Entry 1E0K (X-ray diffraction, 3.30 A resolution); this record covers chains B and C of the 3 polymer chains in the assembly.

[Chain B (and C)]
Protein: DNA helicase
Organism: Phage T7
Notes: fragment: domain 4d; chain C of this document is another copy of the same molecule, construct and numbering; everything in this record applies to it too
UniProt: P03692 (PRIM_BPT7); residue numbers follow UniProt; this construct covers 261-549
Amino-acid sequence (289 residues; numbered 261 to 549; the number before each row is that of its first residue):
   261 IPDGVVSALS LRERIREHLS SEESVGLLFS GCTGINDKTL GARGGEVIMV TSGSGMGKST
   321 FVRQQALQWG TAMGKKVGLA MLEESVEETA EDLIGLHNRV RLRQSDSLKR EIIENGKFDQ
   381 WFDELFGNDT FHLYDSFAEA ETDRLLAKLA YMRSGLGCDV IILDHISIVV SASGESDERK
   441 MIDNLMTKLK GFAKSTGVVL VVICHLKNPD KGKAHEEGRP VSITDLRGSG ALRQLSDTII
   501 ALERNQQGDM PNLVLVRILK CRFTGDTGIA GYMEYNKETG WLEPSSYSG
Unresolved in the structure: 261
UniProt features mapped onto this chain:
  - binding site (ATP): Ser312 to Ser319
  - site (dTTP/dATP binding): Arg361, His465, Arg504, Arg522, Tyr535
From the paper describing this entry:
  - catalytic residues: Lys318 (proposed by the authors, not directly observed)

[How chain B and chain C interact]
Contacting residue pairs (61; chain B residue first):
  Ser314(B) - Lys520(C)
  Glu343(B) - Arg522(C)  salt bridge
  Val346(B) - Leu271(C)  hydrophobic
  Glu347(B) - Arg274(C)  salt bridge
  Glu347(B) - His278(C)
  Ala350(B) - Ile275(C)  hydrophobic
  Glu351(B) - His278(C)  salt bridge
  Glu351(B) - Leu279(C)
  Arg361(B) - Thr524(C)  hydrogen bond (side chain-backbone)
  Arg363(B) - Ser284(C)  hydrogen bond (backbone-side chain)
  Arg363(B) - Phe523(C)
  Gln364(B) - Leu300(C)
  Gln364(B) - Phe523(C)  hydrogen bond (side chain-backbone)
  Asp366(B) - Ser284(C)  hydrogen bond
  Asp366(B) - Val285(C)
  Lys369(B) - Leu279(C)
  Lys369(B) - Glu282(C)  hydrogen bond (side chain-backbone)
  Lys369(B) - Ser284(C)
  Ile373(B) - Arg276(C)
  Ile373(B) - Leu279(C)  hydrophobic
  Ile373(B) - Ser280(C)
  Phe378(B) - Arg272(C)
  Phe378(B) - Ile275(C)  hydrophobic
  Phe378(B) - Arg276(C)
  Asp379(B) - Arg272(C)  salt bridge
  Asp379(B) - Arg276(C)  salt bridge
  Phe382(B) - Ala268(C)
  Phe382(B) - Leu269(C)  hydrophobic
  Phe382(B) - Arg272(C)
  Phe382(B) - Ile275(C)  hydrophobic
  Asp383(B) - Arg272(C)  salt bridge
  Phe386(B) - Ala268(C)  hydrophobic
  Phe386(B) - Leu269(C)
  Phe391(B) - Ser267(C)
  Phe391(B) - Ala268(C)  hydrogen bond (backbone-backbone)
  His392(B) - Val266(C)
  His392(B) - Ser267(C)
  Leu393(B) - Val265(C)
  Leu393(B) - Val266(C)  hydrogen bond (backbone-backbone)
  Leu393(B) - Ala268(C)
  Asp395(B) - Gly264(C)  hydrogen bond (backbone-backbone)
  Asp395(B) - Val266(C)
  Asp395(B) - Arg274(C)  salt bridge
  Phe397(B) - Lys454(C)
  Tyr411(B) - Asp263(C)
  Tyr411(B) - Val265(C)  hydrophobic
  Leu416(B) - Val265(C)  hydrophobic
  Asn468(B) - Arg493(C)  hydrogen bond
  Asp470(B) - Lys467(C)  salt bridge
  Asp470(B) - Thr484(C)
  Asp470(B) - Arg493(C)  salt bridge
  Ala474(B) - Thr484(C)
  Glu476(B) - Ile483(C)
  Glu476(B) - Arg493(C)  salt bridge
  Glu477(B) - Ser482(C)
  Arg504(B) - Gly525(C)
  Arg504(B) - Thr527(C)
  Gln506(B) - Thr527(C)
  Gln507(B) - Arg517(C)
  Gln507(B) - Gly528(C)
  Lys537(B) - Asp526(C)  salt bridge
Also at the interface, not in a pair above, chain B (42 interface residues in all): Glu348, Ile354, Leu362, Ile372, Gly387, Asp389, Tyr394, Lys408, Met412
Also at the interface, not in a pair above, chain C (39 interface residues in all): Glu283, Gly490, Ile518, Leu519, Ile529

[Overview]
Chain B and chain C form an interface of 42 and 39 residues respectively; the contacts include 9 hydrogen
bonds and 11 salt bridges. Polar pairs include Glu343(B)-Arg522(C), Glu347(B)-Arg274(C) and
Glu351(B)-His278(C). UniProt lists 8 ATP-binding residues on chain B. The paper reports the catalytic residue
Lys318(B).
Both chains are DNA helicase (Phage T7). Entry 1E0K (gp4d helicase from phage T7) was determined by X-ray
diffraction together with 1E0J from the same study.
